PDB entry 4Y8T | X-ray diffraction, 2.70 A resolution | chains V and W of the 30 polymer chains in the assembly

== Chain V ==
Protein: Proteasome subunit beta type-2
From: Saccharomyces cerevisiae S288c
Notes: EC 3.4.25.1
Reference sequence: P25043 (PSB2_YEAST); residues 1-232 here correspond to UniProt positions 30-261 (UniProt number = residue number + 29)
Amino-acid sequence (232 residues; row label = number of the first residue in the row):
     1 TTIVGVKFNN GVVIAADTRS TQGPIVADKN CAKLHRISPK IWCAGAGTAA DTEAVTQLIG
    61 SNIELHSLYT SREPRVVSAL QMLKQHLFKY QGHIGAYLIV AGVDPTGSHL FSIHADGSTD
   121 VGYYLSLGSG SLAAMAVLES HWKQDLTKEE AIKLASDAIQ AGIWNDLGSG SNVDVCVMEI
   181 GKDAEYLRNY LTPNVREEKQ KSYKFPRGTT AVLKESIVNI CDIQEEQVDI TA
Disordered / not traced: 227-232
Sequence notes: engineered mutation Asp-116 (His145 in P25043)
Metal / ion sites: Mg2+: Ile-163, Asp-166, Ser-169 (shared with 1 residue of chain L)
Swiss-Prot annotation at these positions:
  - active site: Thr-1 (Nucleophile)

== Chain W ==
Protein: Proteasome subunit beta type-3
From: Saccharomyces cerevisiae S288c
Notes: EC 3.4.25.1
Reference sequence: P25451 (PSB3_YEAST); residues 0-204 here correspond to UniProt positions 1-205 (UniProt number = residue number + 1)
Amino-acid sequence (205 residues; numbered 0 to 204; the number before each row is that of its first residue; numbering starts at 0):
     0 MSDPSSINGG IVVAMTGKDC VAIACDLRLG SQSLGVSNKF EKIFHYGHVF LGITGLATDV
    60 TTLNEMFRYK TNLYKLKEER AIEPETFTQL VSSSLYERRF GPYFVGPVVA GINSKSGKPF
   120 IAGFDLIGCI DEAKDFIVSG TASDQLFGMC ESLYEPNLEP EDLFETISQA LLNAADRDAL
   180 SGWGAVVYII KKDEVVKRYL KMRQD
Disordered / not traced: 0
Metal / ion sites: Mg2+: Asp-204 (shared with 3 residues of chain K)
Swiss-Prot annotation at these positions:
  - modified residue: Ser-30 (Phosphoserine)
  - cross-link: Lys-69 (Glycyl lysine isopeptide (Lys-Gly) (interchain with G-Cter in ubiquitin))

== How chain V and chain W interact ==
Contacting residue pairs - 63 pairs, chain V then chain W:
  Ile-25(V) with Asp-143(W); Phe-146(W), hydrophobic
  Val-26(V) with Phe-146(W)
  Ala-27(V) with Asp-130(W); Phe-146(W)
  Asp-28(V) with Asp-130(W)
  Lys-29(V) with Glu-150(W), salt bridge
  Ala-49(V) with Cys-128(W), hydrophobic
  Ala-50(V) with Tyr-95(W); Ile-126(W), hydrophobic; Cys-128(W)
  Asp-51(V) with Tyr-95(W), hydrogen bond; Arg-98(W), salt bridge
  Ala-54(V) with Tyr-95(W)
  Tyr-90(V) with Phe-99(W), hydrophobic
  His-93(V) with Arg-98(W), hydrogen bond (backbone-side chain); Phe-99(W)
  Ile-94(V) with Phe-99(W), hydrophobic
  Arg-196(V) with Glu-150(W), salt bridge
  Lys-199(V) with Ser-151(W), hydrogen bond (side chain-backbone); Tyr-153(W), hydrogen bond (side chain-backbone)
  Ser-202(V) with Glu-154(W), hydrogen bond
  Tyr-203(V) with Ser-151(W); Leu-152(W), hydrophobic
  Lys-204(V) with Glu-154(W); Asp-161(W), salt bridge
  Phe-205(V) with Leu-152(W), hydrophobic; Glu-164(W); Gln-168(W)
  Arg-207(V) with Glu-160(W), salt bridge; Asp-161(W), salt bridge; Glu-164(W)
  Gly-208(V) with Glu-164(W), hydrogen bond (backbone-side chain)
  Thr-209(V) with Glu-164(W)
  Thr-210(V) with Glu-164(W), hydrogen bond; Ser-167(W); Gln-168(W), hydrogen bond; Leu-199(W)
  Ala-211(V) with Leu-199(W); Lys-200(W), hydrogen bond (backbone-backbone)
  Val-212(V) with Phe-163(W), hydrophobic; Tyr-198(W)
  Leu-213(V) with Tyr-198(W), hydrogen bond (backbone-backbone); Leu-199(W); Lys-200(W)
  Lys-214(V) with Lys-196(W); Arg-197(W); Tyr-198(W), hydrogen bond (backbone-backbone)
  Glu-215(V) with Lys-196(W); Arg-197(W), salt bridge
  Ser-216(V) with Val-195(W); Lys-196(W), hydrogen bond (backbone-backbone)
  Ile-217(V) with Glu-193(W); Val-194(W)
  Val-218(V) with His-44(W); Tyr-187(W), hydrophobic; Val-194(W), hydrogen bond (backbone-backbone); Lys-196(W)
  Asn-219(V) with His-44(W)
  Ile-220(V) with Gly-46(W); Phe-49(W), hydrophobic; Val-194(W), hydrophobic
  Asp-222(V) with Lys-74(W), salt bridge
Also at the interface, not in a pair above, chain V (35 interface residues in all): Thr-48, Pro-206
Also at the interface, not in a pair above, chain W (36 interface residues in all): His-47, Glu-158, Thr-165, Leu-171

== Overview ==
Chain V and chain W form an interface of 35 and 36 residues respectively, with 13 hydrogen bonds and 8 salt
bridges. Polar pairs include Lys-29(V)/Glu-150(W), Asp-51(V)/Arg-98(W) and Arg-196(V)/Glu-150(W). Ile-163(V),
Asp-166(V) and Ser-169(V) coordinate Mg2+. From UniProt: active-site residue Thr-1(V) on chain V.
Chain V is Proteasome subunit beta type-2 and chain W is Proteasome subunit beta type-3, both from
Saccharomyces cerevisiae S288c; the structure, Yeast 20S proteasome beta2-H116D mutant in complex with
Ac-PAE-ep, was determined by X-ray diffraction (same publication as 4Y69, 4Y6A, 4Y6V, 4Y6Z, 4Y70, 4Y74 and 34
further entries).
